PDB entry 1NPG | X-ray diffraction, 1.70 A resolution | chain A

[Chain A]
Protein: Myoglobin
Source organism: Equus caballus
UniProt: P68082 (MYG_HORSE); residues 1-153 here = UniProt positions 1-153
Amino-acid sequence (153 residues; numbered 1 to 153; the number before each row is that of its first residue):
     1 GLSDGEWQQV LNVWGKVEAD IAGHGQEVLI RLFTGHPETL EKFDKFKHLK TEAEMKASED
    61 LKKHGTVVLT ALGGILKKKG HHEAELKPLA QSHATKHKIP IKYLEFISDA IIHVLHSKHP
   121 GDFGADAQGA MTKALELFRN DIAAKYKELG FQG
Disordered / not traced: 153
Metal / ion sites: heme Fe: His93 (together with nitrosoethane)
Small-molecule neighbours:
  - heme (HEM): Leu32, Thr39, Lys42, Phe43, Lys45, His64, Val67, Val68, Ala71, Leu72, Leu89, Ser92, His93, His97, Ile99, Tyr103, Leu104, Ile107, Ile111, Phe138
  - nitrosoethane (NOE): Leu29, Leu32, Phe43, His64, Val68, His93, Ile107

[Overview]
Bound to chain A: heme and nitrosoethane.
Chain A is Myoglobin (Equus caballus); the structure, Myoglobin (horse heart) wild-type complexed with
nitrosoethane, was determined by X-ray diffraction, deposited together with 1NPF.
